PDB entry 9C39 | electron microscopy, 3.40 A resolution | chains A and D of the 16 polymer chains in the assembly

# Chain A
Name: Portal protein
Source organism: Shigella phage Sf14
UniProtKB: A0A2K9VKD2 (A0A2K9VKD2_9CAUD); residue numbers follow UniProt; this construct covers 1-488
Amino-acid sequence (488 residues; numbered 1 to 488; the number before each row is that of its first residue):
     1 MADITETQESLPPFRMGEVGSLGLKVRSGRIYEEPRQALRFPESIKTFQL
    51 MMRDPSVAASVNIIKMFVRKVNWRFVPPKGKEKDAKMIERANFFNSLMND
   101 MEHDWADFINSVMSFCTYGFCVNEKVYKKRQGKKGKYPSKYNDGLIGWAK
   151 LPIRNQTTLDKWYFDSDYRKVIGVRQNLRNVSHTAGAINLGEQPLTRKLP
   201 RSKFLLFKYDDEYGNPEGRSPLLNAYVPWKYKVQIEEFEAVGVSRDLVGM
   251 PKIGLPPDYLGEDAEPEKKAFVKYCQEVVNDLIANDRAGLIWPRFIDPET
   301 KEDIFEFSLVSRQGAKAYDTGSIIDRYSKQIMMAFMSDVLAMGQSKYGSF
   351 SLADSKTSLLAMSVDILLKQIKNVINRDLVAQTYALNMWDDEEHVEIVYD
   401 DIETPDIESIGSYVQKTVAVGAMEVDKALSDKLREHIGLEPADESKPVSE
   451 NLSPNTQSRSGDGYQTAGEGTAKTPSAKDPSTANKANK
Not modelled in the structure: 1-16, 178-194, 455-488

# Chain D
Name: Phage protein
Source organism: Shigella phage Sf14
UniProtKB: A0A2K9VK88 (A0A2K9VK88_9CAUD); residue numbers follow UniProt; this construct covers 1-149
Amino-acid sequence (149 residues; row label = number of the first residue in the row):
     1 MCYTGDPANNPLDRVRILCTDTDNNEILIDQSVLEWFYQESGKDEKKAAI
    51 KALKYLLFQVAKMGDEKVGGVYLRNSSRFKSLKAVYDDLVKSSVSGLPYA
   101 GGINQCDIDMRRQNPCSVKKYTEYGDAVRYYGRDYCERVNGVFIIERDE
Not modelled in the structure: 1-3, 133-149

# How chain A and chain D interact
Residue-residue contacts - 40 pairs, chain A then chain D:
  Tyr259(A) with Val94(D)
  Glu267(A) with Val94(D); Ser95(D), hydrogen bond (side chain-backbone); Gly96(D), hydrogen bond (side chain-backbone)
  Lys268(A) with Ser93(D)
  Ala270(A) with Leu97(D)
  Phe271(A) with Leu97(D); Pro98(D)
  Tyr274(A) with Leu97(D), hydrophobic; Pro98(D); Tyr99(D), hydrophobic; Ala100(D); Ile103(D)
  Val278(A) with Ala100(D), hydrophobic; Ile103(D), hydrophobic
  Leu282(A) with Ile103(D), hydrophobic
  Ile283(A) with Tyr124(D), hydrophobic
  Asn285(A) with Gly102(D), hydrogen bond (side chain-backbone); Tyr124(D)
  Asp286(A) with Lys120(D), salt bridge; Thr122(D); Glu123(D); Tyr124(D), hydrogen bond (side chain-backbone)
  Arg287(A) with Gly101(D); Gly102(D); Ile108(D); Lys120(D)
  Gly289(A) with Ala100(D); Gly101(D), hydrogen bond (backbone-backbone)
  Leu290(A) with Tyr99(D); Ala100(D), hydrophobic
  Ile291(A) with Pro98(D); Tyr99(D), hydrogen bond (backbone-backbone)
  Trp292(A) with Pro98(D), hydrophobic
  Pro293(A) with Val94(D), hydrophobic
  Phe295(A) with Asp87(D); Lys91(D); Ser92(D)
  Pro298(A) with Asp87(D)
  Phe305(A) with Val94(D), hydrophobic
Interface residues without a listed pair, chain A (22 interface residues in all): Asp281, Ile304
Interface residues without a listed pair, chain D (21 interface residues in all): Arg111, Arg112

# In short
The interface between chain A and chain D involves 22 residues on one side and 21 on the other, with 6
hydrogen bonds and 1 salt bridge. Polar pairs include Asp286(A)-Lys120(D), Glu267(A)-Ser95(D) and
Glu267(A)-Gly96(D).
Chain A is Portal protein and chain D is Phage protein, both from Shigella phage Sf14; the structure,
Bacteriophage Sf14 neck C6 reconstruction, was determined by electron microscopy, deposited together with
9C2D, 9C3A and 9C3B.
